Entry 7Q55 (electron microscopy, 5.70 A resolution (low resolution: residue-level contacts below are approximate; hydrogen-bond / salt-bridge calls are withheld)); this record covers chains P and R of the 16 polymer chains in the assembly.

# Chain P (and R)
Molecule: Glyceraldehyde-3-phosphate dehydrogenase A, chloroplastic
Source organism: Spinacia oleracea
Notes: EC 1.2.1.13; chain R of this document is another copy of the same molecule, construct and numbering; everything in this record applies to it too
Reference sequence: P19866 (G3PA_SPIOL); the construct lacks a stretch of the UniProt sequence and is renumbered around it, so the offset changes along the chain: -65 to 18 = UniProt 1-84; 19-34 = UniProt 87-102; 36-60 = UniProt 103-127; 61-122 = UniProt 129-190; 2 more segments
Sequence (402 residues; each row starts with the number of its first residue; note: 2 numbers in that range are skipped by the numbering (no residue carries them; nothing is unmodelled there); a row labelled like 18A-18B holds insertion residues (18A, then the next letters in order); numbers below 1 keep their minus sign (Met-65 is residue -65); X marks 1 residue of unknown identity (built as UNK)):
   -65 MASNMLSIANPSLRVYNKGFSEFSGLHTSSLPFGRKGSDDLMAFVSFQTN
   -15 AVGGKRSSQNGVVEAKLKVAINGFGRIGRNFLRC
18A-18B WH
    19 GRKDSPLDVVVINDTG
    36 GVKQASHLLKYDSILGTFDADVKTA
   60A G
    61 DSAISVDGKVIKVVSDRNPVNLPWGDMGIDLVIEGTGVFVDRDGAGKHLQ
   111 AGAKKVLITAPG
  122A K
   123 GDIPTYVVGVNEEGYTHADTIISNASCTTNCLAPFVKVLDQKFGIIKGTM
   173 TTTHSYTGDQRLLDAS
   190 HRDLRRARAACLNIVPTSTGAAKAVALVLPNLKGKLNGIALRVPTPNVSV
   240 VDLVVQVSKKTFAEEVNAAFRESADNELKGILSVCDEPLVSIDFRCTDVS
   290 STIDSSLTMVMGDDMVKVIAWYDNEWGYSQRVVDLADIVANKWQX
Not modelled in the structure: -65 to -1
Construct notes: insertion (334)
Small-molecule neighbours: NAD (nicotinamide-adenine-dinucleotide): Asn6, Gly7, Phe8, Gly9, Arg10, Ile11, Arg13, Asn31, Asp32, Thr33, Gly34, Asp76, Arg77, Glu94, Gly95, Thr96, Gly97, Val98, Thr119, Ala120, Pro121, Ala147, Ser148, Cys149, Asn313, Glu314, Tyr317
Swiss-Prot annotation at these positions:
  - active site: Cys149 (Nucleophile)
  - binding site (NADP(+)): Arg10, Ile11, Asp32, Arg77, Asn313
  - binding site (D-glyceraldehyde 3-phosphate): Ser148 to Thr150, Thr179, Arg195, Thr208, Gly209, Arg231
  - site: His176 (Activates thiol group during catalysis)

# How chain P and chain R interact
Pairs across the interface (77):
  Lys169(P) - Met300(R)
  Lys169(P) - Gly301(R)
  Lys169(P) - Asp303(R)
  Lys169(P) - Met304(R)
  Gly170(P) - Met300(R)
  Gly170(P) - Met304(R)
  Thr171(P) - Val243(R)
  Thr171(P) - Met300(R)
  Thr171(P) - Met304(R)
  Thr171(P) - Lys306(R)
  Met172(P) - Lys306(R)
  Thr173(P) - Lys306(R)
  Leu193(P) - Pro277(R)
  Arg194(P) - Pro277(R)
  Arg194(P) - Leu278(R)
  Arg194(P) - Val279(R)
  Arg194(P) - Asp293(R)
  Arg194(P) - Leu296(R)
  Asn202(P) - Val279(R)
  Asn202(P) - Ser280(R)
  Asn202(P) - Ile281(R)
  Asn202(P) - Asp282(R)
  Ile203(P) - Val239(R)
  Ile203(P) - Val279(R)
  Ile203(P) - Ser280(R)
  Pro205(P) - Leu278(R)
  Pro205(P) - Leu296(R)
  Gly223(P) - Met300(R)
  Lys224(P) - Met300(R)
  Leu225(P) - Met300(R)
  Asn226(P) - Met298(R)
  Asn226(P) - Met300(R)
  Gly227(P) - Met298(R)
  Gly227(P) - Lys306(R)
  Ile228(P) - Leu296(R)
  Ile228(P) - Lys306(R)
  Pro233(P) - Pro233(R)
  Val243(P) - Thr171(R)
  Val243(P) - Met304(R)
  Val244(P) - Met304(R)
  Gln245(P) - Asp303(R)
  Gln245(P) - Met304(R)
  Pro277(P) - Leu193(R)
  Pro277(P) - Arg194(R)
  Leu278(P) - Arg194(R)
  Val279(P) - Arg194(R)
  Val279(P) - Arg197(R)
  Val279(P) - Ala199(R)
  Val279(P) - Asn202(R)
  Val279(P) - Ile203(R)
  Ser280(P) - Asn202(R)
  Ile281(P) - Asn202(R)
  Leu296(P) - Pro205(R)
  Leu296(P) - Ile228(R)
  Met298(P) - Asn226(R)
  Met298(P) - Gly227(R)
  Met300(P) - Lys169(R)
  Met300(P) - Gly170(R)
  Met300(P) - Thr171(R)
  Met300(P) - Gly223(R)
  Met300(P) - Lys224(R)
  Met300(P) - Asn226(R)
  Gly301(P) - Lys169(R)
  Asp303(P) - Lys169(R)
  Asp303(P) - Gln245(R)
  Met304(P) - Lys169(R)
  Met304(P) - Gly170(R)
  Met304(P) - Thr171(R)
  Met304(P) - Val243(R)
  Met304(P) - Val244(R)
  Met304(P) - Gln245(R)
  Lys306(P) - Thr171(R)
  Lys306(P) - Met172(R)
  Lys306(P) - Thr173(R)
  Lys306(P) - Gly227(R)
  Lys306(P) - Ile228(R)
  Trp310(P) - Arg194(R)
Also at the interface, not in a pair above, chain P (40 interface residues in all): Asp192, Arg197, Leu201, Val204, Thr206, Val239, Asp241
Also at the interface, not in a pair above, chain R (41 interface residues in all): Thr175, Thr206, Leu225, Asp241, Trp310

# In short
40 residues of chain P and 41 residues of chain R are in contact. Chain P binds NAD. Curated annotation
(UniProt) lists active-site residue Cys149(P), 5 NADP+-binding residues and 8 D-glyceraldehyde
3-phosphate-binding residues on chain P.
Chain P and chain R are both Glyceraldehyde-3-phosphate dehydrogenase A, chloroplastic (Spinacia oleracea);
the structure, Single Particle Cryo-EM structure of photosynthetic A8B8 glyceraldehyde-3-phosphate
dehydrogenase hexadecamer (major conformer) from Spinacia oleracia, was determined by electron microscopy
(same publication as 7Q53, 7Q54, 7Q56 and 7Q57).
